2DKK - chain A; structure by X-ray diffraction, 1.97 A resolution.

[Chain A]
Name: cytochrome P450
From: Streptomyces coelicolor
Amino-acid sequence (411 residues; numbered 1 to 411; the number before each row is that of its first residue):
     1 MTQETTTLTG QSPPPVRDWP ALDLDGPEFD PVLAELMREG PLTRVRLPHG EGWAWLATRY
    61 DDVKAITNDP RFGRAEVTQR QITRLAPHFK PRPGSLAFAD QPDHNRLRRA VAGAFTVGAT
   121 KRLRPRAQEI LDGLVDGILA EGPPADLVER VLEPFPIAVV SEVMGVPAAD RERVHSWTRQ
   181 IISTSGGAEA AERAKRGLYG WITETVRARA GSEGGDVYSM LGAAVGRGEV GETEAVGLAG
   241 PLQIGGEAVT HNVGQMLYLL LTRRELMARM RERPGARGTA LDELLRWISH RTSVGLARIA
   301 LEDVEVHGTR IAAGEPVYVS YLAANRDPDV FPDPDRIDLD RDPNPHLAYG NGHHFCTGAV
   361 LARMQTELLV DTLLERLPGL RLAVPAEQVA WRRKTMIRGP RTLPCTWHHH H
Disordered / not traced: 1-12
Differences from the reference sequence: expression tag (408-411)
Metal / ion sites: heme Fe: C356 (together with imidazole)
Residues lining bound ligands: heme (HEM): T67, R74, L96, A97, H104, F115, P241, L242, G245, G246, A248, V249, N252, L285, H290, R291, R298, Y321, A348, Y349, G350, H353, H354, F355, C356, T357, G358, L361, A362

[In short]
Chain A binds heme.
Chain A is cytochrome P450 (Streptomyces coelicolor); the structure, Structure/Function studies of Cytochrome
P450 158A1 from Streptomyces Coelicolor A3(2), was determined by X-ray diffraction, deposited together with
2NZ5 and 2NZA.
